Entry 1Z29 (X-ray diffraction, 2.40 A resolution); this record covers chain A.

# Chain A
Name: Phenol-sulfating phenol sulfotransferase 2
Source organism: Homo sapiens
Notes: EC 2.8.2.1
UniProt: P50226 (SUP2_HUMAN); residues 1-295 here = UniProt positions 1-295
Sequence (295 residues; numbered 1 to 295; the number before each row is that of its first residue):
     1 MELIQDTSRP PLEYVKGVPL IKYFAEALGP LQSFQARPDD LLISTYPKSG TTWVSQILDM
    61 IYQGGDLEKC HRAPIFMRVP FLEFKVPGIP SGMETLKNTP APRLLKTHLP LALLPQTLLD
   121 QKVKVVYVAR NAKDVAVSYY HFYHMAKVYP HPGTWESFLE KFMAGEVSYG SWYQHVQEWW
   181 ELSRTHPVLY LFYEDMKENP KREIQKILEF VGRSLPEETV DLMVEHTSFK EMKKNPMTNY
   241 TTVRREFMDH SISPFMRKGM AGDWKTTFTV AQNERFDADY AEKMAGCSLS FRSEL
Not modelled in the structure: 1-7, 66-72
Curated features (UniProtKB/Swiss-Prot):
  - active site: His108 (Proton acceptor)
  - binding site (3'-phosphoadenylyl sulfate): Lys48 to Trp53, Arg130, Ser138, Tyr193, Thr227 to Met232, Phe255 to Gly259
  - binding site (substrate): Lys106 to His108
  - natural variant: Glu282 (K282E: this construct carries the variant)
Bound ions: Ca2+: Lys106, Tyr240 (together with acetic acid)
Residues lining bound ligands: adenosine-3'-5'-diphosphate (A3P): Pro47, Lys48, Ser49, Gly50, Thr51, Thr52, Trp53, Arg130, Ser138, Tyr193, Lys197, Thr227, Ser228, Phe229, Met232, Phe255, Met256, Arg257, Lys258, Gly259

# Overview
Bound to chain A: adenosine-3'-5'-diphosphate. The Ca2+ site is built by Lys106 and Tyr240. From UniProt:
active-site residue His108, 20 residues binding 3'-phosphoadenylyl sulfate and 3 substrate-binding residues.
Chain A is Phenol-sulfating phenol sulfotransferase 2 (Homo sapiens); the structure, Crystal Structures of
SULT1A2 and SULT1A1*3: Implications in the bioactivation of N-hydroxy-2-acetylamino fluorine (OH-AAF), was
determined by X-ray diffraction (same publication as 1Z28).
